PDB entry 9BK2 | X-ray diffraction, 1.85 A resolution | chains C and D of the 4 polymer chains in the assembly

== Chain C (and D) ==
Molecule: L-lactate dehydrogenase A chain
From: Homo sapiens
Notes: EC 1.1.1.27; chain D of this document is another copy of the same molecule, construct and numbering; everything in this record applies to it too
UniProt: P00338 (LDHA_HUMAN); residues 1-331 here correspond to UniProt positions 2-332 (UniProt number = residue number + 1)
Amino-acid sequence (352 residues; row label = number of the first residue in the row; numbers below 1 keep their minus sign (Met-20 is residue -20)):
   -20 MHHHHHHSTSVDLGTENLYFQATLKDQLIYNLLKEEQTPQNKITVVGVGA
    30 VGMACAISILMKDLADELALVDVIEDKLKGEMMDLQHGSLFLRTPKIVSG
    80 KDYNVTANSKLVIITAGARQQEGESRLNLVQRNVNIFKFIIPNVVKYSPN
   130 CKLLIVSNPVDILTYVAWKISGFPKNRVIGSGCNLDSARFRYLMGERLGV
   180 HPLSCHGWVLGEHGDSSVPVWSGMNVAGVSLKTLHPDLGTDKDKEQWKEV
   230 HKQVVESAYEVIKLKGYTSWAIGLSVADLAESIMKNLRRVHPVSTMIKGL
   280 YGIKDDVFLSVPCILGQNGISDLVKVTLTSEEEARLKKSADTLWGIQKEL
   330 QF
Unresolved in the structure: -20 to 0, 330-331 (chain D: -20 to 1)
Differences from the reference sequence: initiating methionine (-20); expression tag (-19 to 0)
Curated features (UniProtKB/Swiss-Prot):
  - active site: His192 (Proton acceptor)
  - binding site (NAD(+)): Arg98, Asn137
  - binding site (substrate): Arg105, Asn137, Arg168, Thr247
  - modified residue: Ala1 (N-acetylalanine), Lys4 (N6-acetyllysine), Tyr9 (Phosphotyrosine), Lys13 (N6-acetyllysine), Thr17 (Phosphothreonine), Lys56 (N6-acetyllysine), Lys80 (N6-acetyllysine), Lys117 (N6-acetyllysine), Lys125 (N6-acetyllysine), Lys223 (N6-acetyllysine), Lys231 (N6-acetyllysine), Tyr238 (Phosphotyrosine), Lys242 (N6-acetyllysine), Thr308 (Phosphothreonine), Ser309 (Phosphoserine), Lys317 (N6-acetyllysine), Thr321 (Phosphothreonine)
  - cross-link: Lys56 (Glycyl lysine isopeptide (Lys-Gly) (interchain with G-Cter in SUMO2))
Small-molecule neighbours:
  - malonate ion (MLI), molecule 1: Val25, Gly26, Val50, Asp51, Val52, Tyr82, Ala95, Ile115, Phe118, Ile119
  - malonate ion (MLI), molecule 2: Gln99, Arg105, Asn137, Leu164, Arg168, His192, Ala237, Thr247, Ile251
  - malonate ion (MLI), molecule 3: Arg170, Leu182, His185, Trp187, Val269
  - malonate ion (MLI), molecule 4: Leu182, Ser183, His185

== How chain C and chain D interact ==
Contacting residue pairs - 70 pairs, chain C then chain D:
  Asp5(C) with Lys304(D), hydrogen bond (backbone-side chain)
  Gln6(C) with Lys304(D)
  Leu7(C) with Val303(D); Lys304(D), hydrogen bond (backbone-backbone)
  Ile8(C) with Asp301(D); Leu302(D); Lys304(D)
  Tyr9(C) with Asp301(D); Leu302(D), hydrogen bond (backbone-backbone)
  Asn10(C) with Ser300(D); Asp301(D), hydrogen bond
  Leu11(C) with Lys154(D); Ile299(D); Ser300(D), hydrogen bond (backbone-backbone); Leu302(D), hydrophobic
  Leu12(C) with Asn155(D); Asn297(D); Ile299(D); Ser300(D), hydrogen bond (backbone-backbone)
  Glu15(C) with Asn265(D), hydrogen bond; Arg267(D), salt bridge; Gln296(D)
  Gln16(C) with Gln296(D), hydrogen bond (backbone-side chain); Asn297(D)
  Thr17(C) with Gln296(D), hydrogen bond (backbone-side chain)
  Gln19(C) with Lys89(D), hydrogen bond; Gln296(D)
  Asn20(C) with Asn20(D), hydrogen bond
  Asp42(C) with Lys264(D), hydrogen bond (backbone-side chain)
  Asp45(C) with Gln296(D)
  Arg72(C) with Glu260(D); Lys264(D); Leu266(D)
  Pro74(C) with Lys264(D); Asn265(D)
  Lys89(C) with Gln19(D)
  Lys154(C) with Tyr9(D)
  Asn155(C) with Leu12(D)
  Glu260(C) with Arg72(D), salt bridge
  Lys264(C) with Asp42(D), hydrogen bond (side chain-backbone); Asp45(D); Arg72(D); Pro74(D)
  Asn265(C) with Pro74(D)
  Leu266(C) with Arg72(D)
  Arg268(C) with Arg72(D)
  Gln296(C) with Gln16(D); Thr17(D); Gln19(D); Asp45(D)
  Asn297(C) with Glu14(D)
  Ile299(C) with Leu11(D); Leu12(D)
  Ser300(C) with Asn10(D), hydrogen bond (backbone-side chain); Leu11(D), hydrogen bond (backbone-backbone); Leu12(D)
  Asp301(C) with Ile8(D); Tyr9(D); Asn10(D), hydrogen bond; Leu11(D)
  Leu302(C) with Leu7(D); Ile8(D); Tyr9(D), hydrogen bond (backbone-backbone); Leu11(D), hydrophobic
  Val303(C) with Leu7(D)
  Lys304(C) with Asp5(D), hydrogen bond (side chain-backbone); Gln6(D); Leu7(D), hydrogen bond (backbone-backbone); Ile8(D); Tyr9(D)
Interface residues without a listed pair, chain C (34 interface residues in all): Ile293
Interface residues without a listed pair, chain D (34 interface residues in all): Ile293

== In short ==
The chain C/chain D interface involves 34 residues from each chain, with 19 hydrogen bonds and 2 salt bridges.
Polar pairs include Glu15(C)-Arg267(D), Glu260(C)-Arg72(D) and Asp5(C)-Lys304(D). Ligands of chain C: 4 copies
of malonate ion.
Both chains are L-lactate dehydrogenase A chain (Homo sapiens). Entry 9BK2 (Crystal structure of Lactate
dehydrogenase in complex with
4-((4-(1-methyl-1H-imidazole-2-carbonyl)phenyl)amino)-4-oxo-2-(4-(trifluoromethyl)phenyl)butanoic acid
(S-enantiomer, monoclinic P form)) was determined by X-ray diffraction (same publication as 9BK3).
